1RSO - chains A and C of the 4 polymer chains in the assembly; structure by solution NMR.

Chain A (and C):
Protein: Presynaptic protein SAP97
From: Rattus norvegicus
Notes: fragment: L27 domain; chain C of this document is another copy of the same molecule, construct and numbering; everything in this record applies to it too
UniProt: Q62696 (DLG1_RAT); residues 7-66 here correspond to UniProt positions 4-63 (UniProt number = residue number - 3)
Sequence (60 residues; numbered 7 to 66; the number before each row is that of its first residue):
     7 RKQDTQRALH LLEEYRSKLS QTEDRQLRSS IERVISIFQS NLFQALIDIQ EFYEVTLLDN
UniProt features mapped onto this chain:
  - modified residue: Ser42 (Phosphoserine)
Reported in the primary citation:
  - higher-order assembly contacts with a neighbouring Peripheral plasma membrane protein CASK: Leu48

Chain A / chain C interface:
Pairs across the interface - 22 pairs, chain A then chain C:
  Phe58(A) - Thr62(C)
  Phe58(A) - Leu63(C)
  Phe58(A) - Leu64(C)
  Phe58(A) - Asp65(C)
  Phe58(A) - Asn66(C)
  Tyr59(A) - Thr62(C)
  Tyr59(A) - Leu63(C)
  Tyr59(A) - Leu64(C)
  Tyr59(A) - Asn66(C)
  Glu60(A) - Glu60(C)
  Glu60(A) - Val61(C)
  Glu60(A) - Thr62(C)
  Glu60(A) - Leu64(C)
  Val61(A) - Glu60(C)
  Val61(A) - Val61(C)
  Thr62(A) - Phe58(C)
  Thr62(A) - Tyr59(C)
  Thr62(A) - Glu60(C)
  Leu63(A) - Phe58(C)
  Leu63(A) - Tyr59(C)
  Leu64(A) - Phe58(C)
  Asp65(A) - Phe58(C)
Other interface residues (no listed pair), chain C (10 interface residues in all): Glu57

Overview:
8 residues of chain A and 10 residues of chain C are in contact. From the paper: higher-order assembly
contacts with a neighbouring Peripheral plasma membrane protein CASK through Leu48(A).
Chain A and chain C are both Presynaptic protein SAP97 (Rattus norvegicus); the structure, Hetero-tetrameric
L27 (Lin-2, Lin-7) domain complexes as organization platforms of supra-molecular assemblies, was determined by
solution NMR.
